Entry 2DKO (X-ray diffraction, 1.06 A resolution); this record covers chains B and I of the 3 polymer chains in the assembly.

== Chain B ==
Name: Caspase-3
Source organism: Homo sapiens
Notes: EC 3.4.22.-; fragment: Caspase-3 p12 subunit, residues 175-277
UniProt: P42574 (CASP3_HUMAN); residue numbers follow UniProt; this construct covers 175-277
Sequence (103 residues; row label = number of the first residue in the row):
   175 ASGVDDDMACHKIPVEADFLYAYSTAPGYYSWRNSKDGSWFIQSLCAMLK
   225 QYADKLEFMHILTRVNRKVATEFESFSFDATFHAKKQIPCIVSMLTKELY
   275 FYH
Sequence notes: engineered mutation A175 (Asp in P42574)
Curated features (UniProtKB/Swiss-Prot):
  - modified residue: R207 (Microbial infection: ADP-riboxanated arginine)

== Chain I ==
Name: Phq-asp-glu-val-asp-chloromethylketone
Sequence (6 residues; row label = number of the first residue in the row):
     1 XDEVDX
Unresolved in the structure: 1
Modified positions: PHQ (benzyl chlorocarbonate) at position 1; 0QE (chloromethane) at position 6

== Chain B / chain I interface ==
Residue-residue contacts (14):
  Y204(B) with V4(I), hydrophobic
  S205(B) with V4(I); D5(I), hydrogen bond (backbone-backbone)
  W206(B) with D2(I); E3(I); V4(I)
  R207(B) with D2(I); E3(I), salt bridge; V4(I), hydrogen bond (side chain-backbone); D5(I), salt bridge
  N208(B) with D2(I)
  W214(B) with D2(I)
  S249(B) with D2(I)
  F250(B) with D2(I), hydrogen bond (backbone-side chain)
Interface residues without a listed pair, chain B (11 interface residues in all): S209, E248, F256

== Summary ==
11 residues of chain B and 4 residues of chain I are in contact, with 3 hydrogen bonds and 2 salt bridges.
Polar pairs include R207(B)-E3(I), R207(B)-D5(I) and R207(B)-V4(I).
Here chain B is Caspase-3 (Homo sapiens) and chain I is Phq-asp-glu-val-asp-chloromethylketone. Entry 2DKO
(Extended substrate recognition in caspase-3 revealed by high resolution X-ray structure analysis) was
determined by X-ray diffraction (same publication as 2CJX and 2CJY).
